Entry 8ZI1 (electron microscopy, 2.92 A resolution); this record covers chains A and E of the 8 polymer chains in the assembly.

Chain A:
Protein: ATP synthase subunit alpha
From: Acinetobacter baumannii AB5075
Notes: EC 7.1.2.2
UniProtKB: A3M142 (ATPA_ACIBT); numbering as in UniProt (aligned over 1-514)
Chain sequence (514 residues; each row starts with the number of its first residue):
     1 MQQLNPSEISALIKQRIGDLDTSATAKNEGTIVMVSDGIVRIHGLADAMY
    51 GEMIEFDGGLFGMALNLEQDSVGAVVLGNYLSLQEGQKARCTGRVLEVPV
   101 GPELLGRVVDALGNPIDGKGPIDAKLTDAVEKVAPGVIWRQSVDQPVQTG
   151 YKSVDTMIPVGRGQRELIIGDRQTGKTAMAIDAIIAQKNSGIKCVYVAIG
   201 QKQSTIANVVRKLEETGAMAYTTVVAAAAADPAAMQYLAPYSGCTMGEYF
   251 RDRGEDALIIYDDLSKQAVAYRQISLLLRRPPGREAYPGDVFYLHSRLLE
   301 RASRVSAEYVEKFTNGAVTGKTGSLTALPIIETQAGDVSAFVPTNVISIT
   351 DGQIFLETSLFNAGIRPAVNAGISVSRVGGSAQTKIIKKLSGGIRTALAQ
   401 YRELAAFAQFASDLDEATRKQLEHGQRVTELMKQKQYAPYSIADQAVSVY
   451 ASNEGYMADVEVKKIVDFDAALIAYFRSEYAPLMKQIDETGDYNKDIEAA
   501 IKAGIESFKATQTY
Not modelled in the structure: 1-25
Ion coordination: Mg2+: Thr177 (together with ATP)
Residues lining bound ligands: ATP (adenosine-5'-triphosphate): Tyr151, Arg172, Gln173, Thr174, Gly175, Lys176, Thr177, Ala178, Phe361, Arg366, Pro367, Gln434, Lys435, Gln436
Swiss-Prot annotation at these positions:
  - binding site (ATP): Gly170 to Thr177
  - site: Ser374 (Required for activity)

Chain E:
Protein: ATP synthase subunit beta
From: Acinetobacter baumannii AB5075
Notes: EC 7.1.2.2
UniProtKB: V5VHQ6 (V5VHQ6_ACIBA); residues 1-464 here = UniProt positions 1-464
Chain sequence (464 residues; numbered 1 to 464; the number before each row is that of its first residue):
     1 MSSGRIIQIIGAVIDVEFERTSVPKIYDALQVDGTETTLEVQQQLGDGVV
    51 RTIAMGSTEGLKRGLTVTSTNAPISVPVGTATLGRIMDVLGRPIDEAGPV
   101 ATEERLPIHRQAPSYAEQAASTDLLETGIKVIDLLCPFAKGGKVGLFGGA
   151 GVGKTVNMMELINNIAKAHSGLSVFAGVGERTREGNDFYHEMKDSNVLDK
   201 VAMVYGQMNEPPGNRLRVALTGLTMAEYFRDEKDENGKGRDVLLFVDNIY
   251 RYTLAGTEVSALLGRMPSAVGYQPTLAEEMGVLQERITSTKSGSITSIQA
   301 VYVPADDLTDPSPATTFAHLDATVVLSRDIASSGIYPAIDPLDSTSRQLD
   351 PLVVGQEHYEIARAVQNVLQRYKELKDIIAILGMDELAEEDKLVVYRARK
   401 IQRFFSQPFHVAEVFTGAPGKLVPLKETIRGFKGLLAGEYDHIPEQAFYM
   451 VGGIDEVIAKAEKL
Not modelled in the structure: 1

How chain A and chain E interact:
Pairs across the interface - 60 pairs, chain A then chain E:
  Leu45(A) - Arg63(E)
  Ala46(A) - Arg63(E)
  Ala48(A) - Lys62(E)
  Met49(A) - Leu61(E)
  Met49(A) - Lys62(E)  hydrogen bond
  Asn66(A) - Ile10(E)
  Leu67(A) - Gln8(E)
  Leu67(A) - Ile9(E)  hydrogen bond (backbone-backbone)
  Leu67(A) - Arg63(E)
  Glu68(A) - Gln8(E)  hydrogen bond
  Glu68(A) - Ile10(E)
  Glu68(A) - Arg63(E)  hydrogen bond (backbone-side chain)
  Gln69(A) - Ile7(E)
  Ser71(A) - Arg63(E)
  Val72(A) - Arg63(E)
  Lys132(A) - Asn209(E)
  Val133(A) - Asn209(E)
  Ala134(A) - Gln207(E)  hydrogen bond (backbone-side chain)
  Pro135(A) - Gln207(E)  hydrogen bond (backbone-side chain)
  Gly136(A) - Gln207(E)
  Val137(A) - Asp187(E)
  Val137(A) - His190(E)  hydrogen bond (backbone-side chain)
  Ile138(A) - Ile94(E)
  Ile138(A) - Asp95(E)
  Trp139(A) - Glu96(E)
  Arg140(A) - Asp187(E)  salt bridge
  Ser142(A) - Asn186(E)
  Arg165(A) - Arg181(E)
  Arg165(A) - Arg183(E)
  Phe292(A) - Tyr250(E)  hydrophobic
  Phe292(A) - Thr253(E)
  Phe292(A) - Leu254(E)  hydrophobic
  Tyr293(A) - Arg215(E)
  Tyr293(A) - Leu254(E)
  Tyr293(A) - Pro267(E)
  Ser296(A) - Met208(E)  hydrogen bond
  Arg297(A) - Asn209(E)  hydrogen bond (backbone-side chain)
  Leu299(A) - Arg183(E)
  Glu300(A) - Arg183(E)  hydrogen bond (backbone-side chain)
  Glu300(A) - Gln207(E)
  Glu300(A) - Met208(E)
  Glu300(A) - Asn209(E)  hydrogen bond
  Ala302(A) - Arg183(E)  hydrogen bond (backbone-side chain)
  Ser303(A) - Arg183(E)
  Phe341(A) - Thr253(E)
  Thr344(A) - Arg251(E)
  Asn345(A) - Arg251(E)
  Asn345(A) - Thr253(E)  hydrogen bond
  Ile347(A) - Tyr302(E)
  Ser348(A) - Arg181(E)  hydrogen bond
  Ser348(A) - Arg251(E)
  Ser348(A) - Tyr302(E)
  Ile349(A) - Arg181(E)
  Thr350(A) - Thr182(E)
  Asp351(A) - Thr182(E)
  Asp351(A) - Arg183(E)  hydrogen bond (side chain-backbone)
  Arg377(A) - Ala150(E)  hydrogen bond (side chain-backbone)
  Arg377(A) - Gly151(E)
  Arg377(A) - Glu184(E)
  Val378(A) - Glu184(E)
Interface residues without a listed pair, chain A (45 interface residues in all): Gly44, Asp47, Gly163, Gly289, Arg301, Val375
Interface residues without a listed pair, chain E (33 interface residues in all): Gly60, Tyr205, Ala269, Arg328

Summary:
45 residues of chain A face 33 of chain E across their interface; the contacts include 16 hydrogen bonds and 1
salt bridge. Polar pairs include Arg140(A)-Asp187(E), Met49(A)-Lys62(E) and Glu68(A)-Gln8(E). Chain A binds
ATP. From UniProt: 8 ATP-binding residues on chain A.
Here chain A is ATP synthase subunit alpha and chain E is ATP synthase subunit beta, both from Acinetobacter
baumannii AB5075. Entry 8ZI1 (Cryo-EM reveals transition states of the Acinetobacter baumannii F1-ATPase
rotary subunits gamma and epsilon and novel ...) was determined by electron microscopy, deposited together
with 8ZI0, 8ZI2 and 8ZI3.
